Entry 9FCO (electron microscopy, 2.40 A resolution); this record covers chains B and I of the 16 polymer chains in the assembly.

Chain B:
Molecule: 16S rRNA
From: Escherichia coli
Sequence (1046 nucleotides; row label = number of the first residue in the row; note: 488 numbers in that range are skipped by the numbering (no residue carries them; nothing is unmodelled there)):
     1 AAAUUGAAGA GUUUGAUCAU GGCUCAGAUU GAACGCUGGC GGCAGGCCUA ACACAUGCAA
    61 GUCGAACGGU AACAGGAA
    93 UGCUGACGAG UGGCGGACGG GUGAGUAAUG UCUGGGAAAC UGCCUGAUGG AGGGGGAUAA
   153 CUACUGGAAA CGGUAGCUAA UACCGCAUAA CGUCGCAAGA CCAAAGAGGG GG
   214 CCUCUUGCCA UCGGAUGUGC CCAGAUGGGA UUAGCUAGUA GGUGGGGUAA CGGCUCACCU
   274 AGGCGACGAU CCCUAGCUGG UCUGAGAGGA UGACCAGCCA CACUGGAACU GAGACACGGU
   334 CCAGACUCCU ACGGGAGGCA GCAGUGGGGA AUAUUGCACA AUGGGCGCAA GCCUGAUGCA
   394 GCCAUGCCGC GUGUAUGAAG AAGCCCUUCG GGUUGUAAAG UACUUUCAGC GGGGAGGAAG
   454 GGAGUAAAGU UAAUACCUUU GCUCAUUGAC GUUACCCGCA GAAGAAGCAC CGGCUAACUC
   514 CGUGCCAGCA GCCXCGGUAA UACGGAGGGU GCAAGCGUUA AUCGGAAUUA CUGGGCGUAA
   574 AGCGCACGCA GGCGGUUUGU UAAGUCAGAU GUGAAAUCCC CGGGCUCAAC CUGGGAACUG
   634 CAUCUGAUAC UGGCAAGCUU GAGUCUCGUA GAGGGGGGUA GAAUUCCAGG UGUAGCGGUG
   694 AAAUGCGUAG AGAUCUGGAG GAAUACCGGU GGCGAAGGCG GCCCCCUGGA CGAAGACUGA
   754 CGCUCAGGUG CGAAAGCGUG GGGAGCAAAC AGGAUUAGAU ACCCUGGUAG UCCACGCCGU
   814 AAACGAUGUC GACUUGGAGG UUGUGCC
   846 GGCGUGGCUU CCGGAGCUAA CGCGUUAAGU CGACCGCCUG GGGAGUACGG CCGCAAGGUU
   906 AAAACUCAAA UGAAUUGACG GGGG
  1390 UUGUACACAC CGCCCGUXAC ACCAUGGGAG UGGGUUGCAA AAGAAGUAGG UAGCUUAACC
  1450 UUCGGGAGGG CGCUUACCAC UUUGUGAUUC AUGACUGGGG UGAAGUCGUA ACAAGGUAAC
  1510 CGUAGGGGAA CCUGCGGUUG GAUCA
Modified residues: PSU (pseudouridine-5'-monophosphate) at position 516, G7M (N7-methyl-guanosine-5'-monophosphate) at position 527, 4OC (4n,o2'-methylcytidine-5'-monophosphate) at position 1402, 5MC (5-methylcytidine-5'-monophosphate) at position 1407, UR3 (3-methyluridine-5'-monophoshate) at position 1498, 2MG (2N-methylguanosine-5'-monophosphate) at position 1516, MA6 (6N-dimethyladenosine-5'-monophoshate) at position 1518, MA6 (6N-dimethyladenosine-5'-monophoshate) at position 1519
Metal / ion sites: K+ site 1: G11, U12, G21, G22; Mg2+ site 1 near U13 (its only coordinating residue here); Mg2+ site 2 near G21 (its only coordinating residue here); Mg2+ site 3: C48, G115; Mg2+ site 4: A59, U387; K+ site 2: U62, G104, G105; Mg2+ site 5 near G100 (its only coordinating residue here); K+ site 3: G107, G324, G326; K+ site 4: G107, G108, G326; Mg2+ site 6: A109, G331; K+ site 5: A109, C110, G111; Mg2+ site 7 near G111 (its only coordinating residue here); 17 more K+ sites not listed; 30 more Mg2+ sites not listed
Residues lining bound ligands: kasugamycin (KSG; (1S,2R,3S,4R,5S,6S)-2,3,4,5,6-pentahydroxycyclohexyl 2-amino-4-{[carboxy(imino)methyl]amino}-2,3,4,6-tetradeoxy-alpha-D-arabino-hexopyranoside): A792, A794, C795, G926, UR3_1498, A1499, G1504, G1505, U1506
Reported in the primary citation:
  - binding site for kasugamycin: A794, G926
  - binding site for mRNA: G693, A790, G926, C1400

Chain I:
Protein: Translation initiation factor IF-1
From: Escherichia coli
Reference sequence: P69222 (IF1_ECOLI); residue numbers follow UniProt; this construct covers 1-72
Sequence (72 residues; row label = number of the first residue in the row):
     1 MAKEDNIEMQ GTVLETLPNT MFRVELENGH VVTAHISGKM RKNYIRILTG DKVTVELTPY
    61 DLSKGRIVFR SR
Not modelled in the structure: 1, 72

Interface between chain B and chain I:
Residue-residue contacts (33; chain B residue first):
  PSU_516(B) - Lys3(I)  phosphate contact
  G517(B) - Lys3(I)  salt bridge to the phosphate
  C518(B) - Gly38(I)  sugar contact
  C518(B) - Arg66(I)  salt bridge to the phosphate
  C519(B) - Lys3(I)  hydrogen bond to the base
  C519(B) - Asn6(I)  sugar contact
  C519(B) - Ser37(I)  hydrogen bond to the phosphate
  C519(B) - Gly38(I)  hydrogen bond to the phosphate
  C519(B) - Arg66(I)  salt bridge to the phosphate
  A520(B) - Lys3(I)  sugar contact
  G530(B) - Gly38(I)  base contact
  G530(B) - Lys39(I)  sugar contact
  G530(B) - Lys42(I)  base contact
  A1408(B) - Pro18(I)  base contact
  C1409(B) - Leu17(I)  sugar contact
  C1409(B) - Pro18(I)  base contact
  C1409(B) - Arg23(I)  hydrogen bond to the phosphate
  A1410(B) - Arg23(I)  salt bridge to the phosphate
  G1491(B) - Pro18(I)  base contact
  G1491(B) - Asn19(I)  base contact
  A1492(B) - Asn19(I)  phosphate contact
  A1492(B) - Thr20(I)  sugar contact
  A1492(B) - Arg41(I)  hydrogen bond to the sugar
  A1493(B) - Asn19(I)  hydrogen bond to the sugar
  A1493(B) - Thr20(I)  hydrogen bond to the sugar
  A1493(B) - Ile36(I)  base contact
  A1493(B) - Ile45(I)  hydrogen bond to the base
  A1493(B) - Arg46(I)  hydrogen bond to the sugar
  A1493(B) - Ile47(I)  base contact
  G1494(B) - Thr16(I)  sugar contact
  G1494(B) - Leu17(I)  sugar contact
  G1494(B) - Pro18(I)  sugar contact
  G1494(B) - Asn19(I)  hydrogen bond to the phosphate
Also at the interface, not in a pair above, chain B (14 interface residues in all): C1411
Also at the interface, not in a pair above, chain I (22 interface residues in all): Phe22, His35, Thr58, Lys64

In short:
14 residues of chain B face 22 of chain I across their interface, with 10 hydrogen bonds and 4 salt bridges.
Among the polar pairs are C519(B)-Lys3(I), A1493(B)-Ile45(I) and A1492(B)-Arg41(I). The paper reports a
binding site for mRNA at G693(B), A790(B) and G926(B) among others; a binding site for kasugamycin at A794(B)
and G926(B).
Chain B is 16S rRNA and chain I is Translation initiation factor IF-1, both from Escherichia coli; the
structure, Structure of E. coli 30S-IF1-IF3-mRNA-Kasugamycin complex, was determined by electron microscopy
together with 9FDA, 9FIB and 9G06 from the same study.
